2BVA - chain A; structure by X-ray diffraction, 2.30 A resolution.

Chain A:
Molecule: P21-activated kinase 4
Organism: Homo sapiens
Notes: EC 2.7.1.37; fragment: kinase domain, residues 300-591
UniProtKB: Q8NCH5 (Q8NCH5_HUMAN); residue numbers follow UniProt; this construct covers 300-591
Sequence (292 residues; numbered 300 to 591; the number before each row is that of its first residue):
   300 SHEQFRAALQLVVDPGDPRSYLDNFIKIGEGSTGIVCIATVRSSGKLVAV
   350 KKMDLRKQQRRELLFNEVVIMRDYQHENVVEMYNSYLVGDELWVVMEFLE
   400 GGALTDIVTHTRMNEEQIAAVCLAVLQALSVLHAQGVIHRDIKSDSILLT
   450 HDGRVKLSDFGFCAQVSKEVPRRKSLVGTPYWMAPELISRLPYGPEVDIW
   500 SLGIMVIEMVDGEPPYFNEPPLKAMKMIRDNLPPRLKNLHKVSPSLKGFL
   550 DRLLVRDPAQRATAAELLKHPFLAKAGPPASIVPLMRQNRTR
Not modelled in the structure: 329-333, 354-361, 466-467, 588-591
Modified / non-standard residues: Ser474 (phosphoserine; SEP)
From the paper describing this entry:
  - post-translational modification sites: Ser474

In short:
From the paper: a modification site at Ser474.
Chain A is P21-activated kinase 4 (Homo sapiens); the structure, Crystal structure of the human P21-activated
kinase 4, was determined by X-ray diffraction together with 2C30, 2CDZ and 2F57 from the same study.
